Entry 1NG1 (X-ray diffraction, 2.03 A resolution); this record covers chain A.

== Chain A ==
Molecule: Signal sequence recognition protein ffh
Source organism: Thermus aquaticus
Notes: fragment: ng gtpase fragment
Reference sequence: O07347 (SRP54_THEAQ); residues 2-294 here correspond to UniProt positions 1-293 (UniProt number = residue number - 1)
Chain sequence (294 residues; each row starts with the number of its first residue):
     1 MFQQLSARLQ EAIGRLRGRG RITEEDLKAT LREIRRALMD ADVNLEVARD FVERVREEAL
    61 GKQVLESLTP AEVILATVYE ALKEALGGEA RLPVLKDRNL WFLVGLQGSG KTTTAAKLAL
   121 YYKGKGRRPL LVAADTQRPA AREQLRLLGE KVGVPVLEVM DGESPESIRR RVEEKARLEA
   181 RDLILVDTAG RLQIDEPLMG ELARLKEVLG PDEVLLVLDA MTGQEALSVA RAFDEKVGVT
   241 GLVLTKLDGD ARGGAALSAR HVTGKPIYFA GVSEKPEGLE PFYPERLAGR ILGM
Metal / ion sites: Cd2+ site 1: Glu11, Glu33, Glu46, Asp50; Mg2+: Thr112 (together with GDP); Cd2+ site 2: His261 (together with acetic acid); Cd2+ site 3 near Glu285 (its only coordinating residue here)
Residues lining bound ligands: GDP (guanosine-5'-diphosphate): Leu106, Gln107, Gly108, Ser109, Gly110, Lys111, Thr112, Thr113, Lys117, Thr245, Lys246, Asp248, Gly271, Val272, Ser273, Glu274, Gly278
Reported in the primary citation:
  - Mg2+ coordination: Thr112
  - binding site for GDP: Lys111, Thr114, Lys117, Lys246, Asp248, Ser273, Glu274
  - conformationally variable residues (helix shift, loop rearrangement, order/disorder transition, side-chain flip): Lys111, Thr136 to Ala140, Gly190, Arg191, Gly223, Gln224, Asp248, Gly249 to Gly253, Gly271 to Leu279
  - Mg2+ coordination through a water molecule: Gln144, Asp187
  - contacts within the chain: Asp42-Gln224 (hydrogen bond), Gln107-Arg191 (backbone contact), Lys117-Ser273 (hydrogen bond), Lys117-Gly278 (hydrogen bond)

== In short ==
Bound to chain A: GDP. Glu11, Glu33, Glu46 and Asp50 form the Cd2+ site 1. From the paper: a binding site for
GDP at Lys111, Thr114 and Lys117 among others; water-mediated Mg2+ coordination by Gln144 and Asp187.
Chain A is Signal sequence recognition protein ffh (Thermus aquaticus); the structure, N and gtpase domains of
the signal sequence recognition protein ffh from thermus aquaticus, was determined by X-ray diffraction,
deposited together with 2NG1 and 3NG1.
